Entry 7KLN (electron microscopy, 3.60 A resolution); this record covers chains H1 and I1 of the 24 polymer chains in the assembly.

Chain H1 (and I1):
Name: Portal protein
Source organism: Vibrio phage XM1
Notes: chain I1 of this document is another copy of the same molecule, construct and numbering; everything in this record applies to it too
Chain sequence (412 residues; each row starts with the number of its first residue):
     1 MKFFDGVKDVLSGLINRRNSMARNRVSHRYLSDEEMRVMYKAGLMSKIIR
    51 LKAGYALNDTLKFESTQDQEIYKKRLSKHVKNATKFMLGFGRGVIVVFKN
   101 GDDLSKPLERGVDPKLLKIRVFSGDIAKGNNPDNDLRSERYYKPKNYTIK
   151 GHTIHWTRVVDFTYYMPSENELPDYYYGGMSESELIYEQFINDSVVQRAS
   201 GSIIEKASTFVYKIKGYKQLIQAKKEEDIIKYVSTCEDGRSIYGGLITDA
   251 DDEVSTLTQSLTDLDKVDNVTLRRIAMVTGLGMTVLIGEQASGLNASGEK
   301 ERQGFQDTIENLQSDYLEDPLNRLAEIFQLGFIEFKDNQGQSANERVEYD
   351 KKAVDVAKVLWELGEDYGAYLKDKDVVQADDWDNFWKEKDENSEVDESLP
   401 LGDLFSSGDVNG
Unresolved in the structure: 1-8, 338-345, 378-412

Chain H1 / chain I1 interface:
Contacting residue pairs (195; chain H1 residue first):
  A22(H1) with L11(I1)
  R23(H1) with L11(I1); S12(I1); I15(I1)
  N24(H1) with D9(I1); V10(I1); L11(I1)
  R25(H1) with D9(I1), hydrogen bond (backbone-backbone); V10(I1), hydrogen bond (backbone-backbone); L11(I1)
  V26(H1) with D9(I1)
  S27(H1) with D9(I1); V10(I1)
  R29(H1) with R25(I1)
  E35(H1) with R25(I1); V26(I1), hydrogen bond (side chain-backbone)
  R37(H1) with S168(I1); N170(I1); E171(I1)
  V38(H1) with V26(I1), hydrophobic; S27(I1); H28(I1)
  M39(H1) with V26(I1), hydrophobic
  Y40(H1) with Y165(I1), hydrogen bond (backbone-side chain); M166(I1)
  K41(H1) with H28(I1); Y30(I1), hydrogen bond; P167(I1); E171(I1), salt bridge; M180(I1); L185(I1)
  G43(H1) with L185(I1); V278(I1)
  L44(H1) with R274(I1); M277(I1), hydrophobic; V278(I1)
  S46(H1) with Y165(I1); L185(I1)
  K47(H1) with M277(I1); V278(I1); T308(I1)
  I48(H1) with M277(I1), hydrophobic
  R50(H1) with Y164(I1), hydrogen bond; Y165(I1); L185(I1); N311(I1), hydrogen bond (backbone-side chain); Y316(I1)
  L51(H1) with N311(I1)
  Y55(H1) with D307(I1), hydrogen bond
  K78(H1) with S314(I1); E318(I1); D319(I1), salt bridge
  K81(H1) with N311(I1), hydrogen bond; D315(I1)
  N82(H1) with D315(I1)
  K85(H1) with D315(I1), salt bridge; Y316(I1), hydrogen bond
  F86(H1) with Y142(I1); E169(I1)
  F90(H1) with S168(I1)
  F98(H1) with L136(I1)
  N100(H1) with R137(I1), hydrogen bond (backbone-side chain)
  D102(H1) with D135(I1); R137(I1), salt bridge
  K118(H1) with R137(I1), hydrogen bond (side chain-backbone)
  R120(H1) with L136(I1), hydrogen bond (side chain-backbone); R137(I1), hydrogen bond (side chain-backbone); R140(I1)
  V121(H1) with Y142(I1), hydrogen bond (backbone-side chain); E169(I1)
  F122(H1) with R140(I1); Y142(I1); E169(I1)
  S123(H1) with E169(I1), hydrogen bond
  D125(H1) with S168(I1), hydrogen bond; N170(I1)
  I126(H1) with E169(I1)
  K150(H1) with R140(I1)
  Y187(H1) with M21(I1), hydrophobic
  E188(H1) with M21(I1)
  F190(H1) with V26(I1), hydrophobic
  I191(H1) with S20(I1); N24(I1); V26(I1), hydrophobic
  N192(H1) with S20(I1)
  D193(H1) with R274(I1), salt bridge
  V195(H1) with N24(I1)
  Q197(H1) with E188(I1); Q189(I1), hydrogen bond; N192(I1); R274(I1)
  R198(H1) with N24(I1), hydrogen bond; E188(I1), hydrogen bond (backbone-side chain)
  S200(H1) with V267(I1)
  G201(H1) with N192(I1), hydrogen bond (backbone-side chain); V195(I1)
  I203(H1) with V267(I1), hydrophobic
  I204(H1) with V196(I1), hydrophobic; A199(I1), hydrophobic; L261(I1), hydrophobic; V267(I1), hydrophobic
  E205(H1) with V195(I1); R198(I1), salt bridge; A199(I1)
  A207(H1) with L261(I1), hydrophobic
  S208(H1) with Q259(I1), hydrogen bond; S260(I1)
  F210(H1) with T209(I1); L257(I1), hydrophobic; Q259(I1)
  K215(H1) with K218(I1)
  R240(H1) with K206(I1); T209(I1); Q259(I1), hydrogen bond
  S241(H1) with E205(I1)
  I242(H1) with I204(I1); E205(I1), hydrogen bond (backbone-backbone); S208(I1); R240(I1)
  Y243(H1) with E205(I1); E237(I1)
  G244(H1) with E237(I1)
  G245(H1) with F210(I1); E237(I1), hydrogen bond (backbone-side chain)
  L246(H1) with T209(I1); F210(I1), hydrogen bond (backbone-backbone); V211(I1); Y212(I1), hydrogen bond (backbone-backbone)
  I247(H1) with Y212(I1); Y217(I1), hydrophobic; I230(I1), hydrophobic; V233(I1), hydrophobic
  T248(H1) with V211(I1); Y212(I1), hydrogen bond (backbone-backbone); K213(I1); I214(I1), hydrogen bond (backbone-backbone)
  D249(H1) with I214(I1); Y217(I1); K218(I1), salt bridge
  A250(H1) with I214(I1); K215(I1)
  D252(H1) with K213(I1); K218(I1), salt bridge
  V254(H1) with V211(I1), hydrophobic; L257(I1)
  S255(H1) with L257(I1)
  T256(H1) with T258(I1); Q259(I1)
  T258(H1) with T262(I1)
  S260(H1) with T262(I1), hydrogen bond; D263(I1), hydrogen bond
  L261(H1) with D263(I1)
  L264(H1) with V267(I1), hydrophobic; V270(I1), hydrophobic
  D265(H1) with K266(I1), salt bridge
  D268(H1) with V270(I1)
  L272(H1) with R274(I1)
  V285(H1) with M277(I1)
  L286(H1) with R273(I1); M277(I1), hydrophobic
  I287(H1) with R273(I1)
  G288(H1) with A276(I1); G282(I1); M283(I1), hydrogen bond (backbone-backbone)
  E289(H1) with M283(I1)
  Q290(H1) with G304(I1); D307(I1), hydrogen bond
  A291(H1) with L294(I1), hydrophobic; G304(I1)
  L294(H1) with G304(I1); D307(I1)
  N295(H1) with Q303(I1), hydrogen bond (side chain-backbone); G304(I1), hydrogen bond (side chain-backbone); D307(I1)
  A296(H1) with D307(I1)
  S297(H1) with Q303(I1), hydrogen bond
  E301(H1) with Q303(I1)
  V347(H1) with Y370(I1)
  E348(H1) with A353(I1)
  K351(H1) with A353(I1), hydrogen bond (side chain-backbone); V354(I1); V356(I1); A357(I1); Y370(I1)
  K352(H1) with V356(I1)
  V354(H1) with L360(I1), hydrophobic
  D355(H1) with V359(I1); L360(I1)
  K358(H1) with L360(I1), hydrogen bond (side chain-backbone); W361(I1); L363(I1)
  E365(H1) with L363(I1)
  V376(H1) with Y370(I1)
  V377(H1) with Y370(I1); D373(I1)
Other interface residues (no listed pair), chain H1 (110 interface residues in all): I49, G54, N58, K99, G101, H152, S202, T209, Y232, Y367
Other interface residues (no listed pair), chain I1 (103 interface residues in all): S138, Y175, I203, E226, I229, L264, G280, L281, K300, F305, Q306, E310, D350

Summary:
110 residues of chain H1 face 103 of chain I1 across their interface, with 38 hydrogen bonds and 9 salt
bridges. Polar pairs include K41(H1)-E171(I1), K78(H1)-D319(I1) and K85(H1)-D315(I1).
Both chains are Portal protein (Vibrio phage XM1). Entry 7KLN (Myoviridae Phage XM1 Neck Region (12-fold)) was
determined by electron microscopy, deposited together with 7KMX, 7KJK and 7KH1.
